9FG8 - chains B and C of the 5 polymer chains in the assembly; structure by electron microscopy, 2.90 A resolution.

== Chain B ==
Name: Gamma-aminobutyric acid receptor subunit beta-3
Organism: Homo sapiens
Reference sequence: P28472 (GBRB3_HUMAN), isoform P28472-2; residues -24 to 448 here correspond to UniProt positions 1-473 (UniProt number = residue number + 25)
Chain sequence (473 residues; row label = number of the first residue in the row; numbers below 1 keep their minus sign (Met-24 is residue -24)):
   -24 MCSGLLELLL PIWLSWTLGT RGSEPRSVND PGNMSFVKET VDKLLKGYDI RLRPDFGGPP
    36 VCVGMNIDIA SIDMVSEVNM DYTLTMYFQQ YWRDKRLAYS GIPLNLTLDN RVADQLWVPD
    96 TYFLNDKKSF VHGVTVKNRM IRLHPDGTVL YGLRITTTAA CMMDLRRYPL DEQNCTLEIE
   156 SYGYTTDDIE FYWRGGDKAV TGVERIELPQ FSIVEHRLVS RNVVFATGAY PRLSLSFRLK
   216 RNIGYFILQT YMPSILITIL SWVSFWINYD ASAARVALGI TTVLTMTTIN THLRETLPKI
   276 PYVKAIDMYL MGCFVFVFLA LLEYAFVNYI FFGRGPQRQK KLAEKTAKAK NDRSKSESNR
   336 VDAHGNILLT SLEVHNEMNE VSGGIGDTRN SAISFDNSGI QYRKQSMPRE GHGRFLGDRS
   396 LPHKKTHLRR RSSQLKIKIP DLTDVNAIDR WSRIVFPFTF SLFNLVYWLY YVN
Not modelled in the structure: -24 to 7, 314-413, 448
UniProt features mapped onto this chain:
  - binding site (benzamidine): Asp95 to Tyr97, Glu155 to Tyr157, Phe200
  - binding site (4-aminobutanoate): Tyr97, Glu155, Tyr157, Thr202
  - binding site (histamine): Tyr97, Ser156, Tyr157, Thr202
  - glycosylation (N-linked (GlcNAc...) asparagine): Asn8, Asn80, Asn149
Disulfide bonds: Cys136-Cys150
Covalent attachments: N-acetylglucosamine (NAG) linked to Asn80; glycan linked to Asn149
Residues lining bound ligands: gamma-amino-butanoic acid (ABU): Tyr97, Glu155, Ser156, Tyr157, Phe200, Thr202, Tyr205

== Chain C ==
Name: Gamma-aminobutyric acid receptor subunit gamma-2
Organism: Homo sapiens
Reference sequence: P18507 (GBRG2_HUMAN), isoform P18507-2; residues -38 to 436 here correspond to UniProt positions 1-475 (UniProt number = residue number + 39)
Chain sequence (495 residues; row label = number of the first residue in the row; numbers below 1 keep their minus sign (Met-38 is residue -38)):
   -38 MSSPNIWSTG SSVYSTPVFS QKMTVWILLL LSLYPGFTSQ KSDDDYEDYA SNKTWVLTPK
    22 VPEGDVTVIL NNLLEGYDNK LRPDIGVKPT LIHTDMYVNS IGPVNAINME YTIDIFFAQT
    82 WYDRRLKFNS TIKVLRLNSN MVGKIWIPDT FFRNSKKADA HWITTPNRML RIWNDGRVLY
   142 TLRLTIDAEC QLQLHNFPMD EHSCPLEFSS YGYPREEIVY QWKRSSVEVG DTRSWRLYQF
   202 SFVGLRNTTE VVKTTSGDYV VMSVYFDLSR RMGYFTIQTY IPCTLIVVLS WVSFWINKDA
   262 VPARTSLGIT TVLTMTTLST IARKSLPKVS YVTAMDLFVS VCFIFVFSAL VEYGTLHYFV
   322 SNRKPSKDKD KKKKNPLLRM FSFKAPTIDI RPRSATIQMN NATHLQERDE EYGYECLDGK
   382 DCASFFCCFE DCRTGAWRHG RIHIRIAKMD SYARIFFPTA FCLFNLVYWV SYLYLGGSGG
   442 SGGSGKTETS QVAPA
Not modelled in the structure: -38 to 24, 325-405, 438-456
Sequence notes: expression tag (437-456)
UniProt features mapped onto this chain:
  - region: Arg394 to Asp411 (Interaction with GABARAP)
  - glycosylation (N-linked (GlcNAc...) asparagine): Asn13, Asn90, Asn208
Disulfide bonds: Cys151-Cys165
Covalent attachments: N-acetylglucosamine (NAG) linked to Asn208

== Interface between chain B and chain C ==
Residue-residue contacts - 104 pairs, chain B then chain C:
  Asn8(B) - Gly47(C)  hydrogen bond (side chain-backbone)
  Asn8(B) - Val48(C)
  Met9(B) - Arg43(C)
  Met9(B) - Pro44(C)  hydrophobic
  Met9(B) - Ile46(C)  hydrophobic
  Met9(B) - Arg86(C)
  Val12(B) - Ile46(C)  hydrophobic
  Lys13(B) - Gly37(C)
  Lys13(B) - Asp39(C)  salt bridge
  Lys13(B) - Leu42(C)
  Asp17(B) - Lys41(C)  salt bridge
  Asp48(B) - Lys117(C)  salt bridge
  Met49(B) - Asn69(C)
  Tyr62(B) - Phe112(C)
  Tyr62(B) - Arg114(C)
  Tyr62(B) - Tyr172(C)  hydrophobic
  Gln64(B) - Thr216(C)
  Thr82(B) - Gly173(C)
  Thr82(B) - Tyr174(C)
  Thr82(B) - Glu178(C)  hydrogen bond
  Leu83(B) - Lys41(C)
  Leu83(B) - Leu42(C)  hydrophobic
  Leu83(B) - Tyr174(C)
  Asp84(B) - Asn40(C)
  Asp84(B) - Lys41(C)  hydrogen bond (backbone-backbone)
  Asp84(B) - Ile108(C)
  Asp84(B) - Tyr174(C)
  Arg86(B) - Asn40(C)
  Arg86(B) - Gly104(C)  hydrogen bond (side chain-backbone)
  Arg86(B) - Ile106(C)
  Val87(B) - Lys41(C)
  His107(B) - Ser116(C)
  His107(B) - Lys117(C)
  Val109(B) - Thr111(C)
  Val109(B) - Phe112(C)
  Val109(B) - Phe113(C)  hydrophobic
  Val109(B) - Ala119(C)  hydrophobic
  Val109(B) - Asp120(C)
  Val109(B) - Ala121(C)
  Val109(B) - Leu145(C)  hydrophobic
  Thr110(B) - Thr111(C)  hydrogen bond (side chain-backbone)
  Thr110(B) - Leu145(C)
  Val111(B) - Pro109(C)
  Val111(B) - Asp110(C)
  Val111(B) - Thr111(C)
  Asn113(B) - Phe112(C)
  Asn113(B) - Tyr172(C)
  Arg114(B) - Tyr172(C)
  Met115(B) - Tyr172(C)  hydrophobic
  Met115(B) - Gly173(C)
  Arg117(B) - Gly173(C)  hydrogen bond (side chain-backbone)
  Arg117(B) - Pro175(C)
  Arg117(B) - Ser217(C)  hydrogen bond (side chain-backbone)
  Arg117(B) - Tyr220(C)  hydrogen bond
  Gly127(B) - Tyr172(C)
  Leu128(B) - Tyr172(C)  hydrogen bond (backbone-side chain)
  Arg129(B) - Phe112(C)
  Arg129(B) - Phe113(C)  hydrogen bond (side chain-backbone)
  Arg129(B) - Arg114(C)
  Arg129(B) - Ser116(C)  hydrogen bond (side chain-backbone)
  Arg129(B) - Tyr172(C)  hydrogen bond (backbone-side chain)
  Pro184(B) - Met70(C)  hydrophobic
  Pro184(B) - Lys289(C)
  Pro184(B) - Val290(C)
  Gln185(B) - Lys289(C)
  Asn217(B) - Ser291(C)
  Gly219(B) - Ser291(C)
  Tyr220(B) - Arg284(C)
  Tyr220(B) - Lys289(C)
  Tyr220(B) - Val290(C)
  Tyr220(B) - Ser291(C)
  Leu223(B) - Arg284(C)
  Leu223(B) - Val293(C)  hydrophobic
  Leu223(B) - Asp297(C)
  Gln224(B) - Ser280(C)  hydrogen bond (side chain-backbone)
  Gln224(B) - Thr281(C)
  Gln224(B) - Arg284(C)
  Leu231(B) - Phe304(C)  hydrophobic
  Ile232(B) - Val273(C)  hydrophobic
  Leu235(B) - Val273(C)  hydrophobic
  Leu235(B) - Phe308(C)  hydrophobic
  Leu235(B) - Leu311(C)  hydrophobic
  Trp241(B) - His318(C)
  Trp241(B) - Tyr319(C)
  Trp241(B) - Asn323(C)  hydrogen bond (backbone-side chain)
  Ile242(B) - His318(C)
  Ile242(B) - Asn323(C)
  Asn243(B) - His318(C)  hydrogen bond (backbone-side chain)
  Asn243(B) - Asn323(C)  hydrogen bond
  Ala246(B) - Val262(C)  hydrophobic
  Ala248(B) - Pro263(C)  hydrophobic
  Ala249(B) - Val262(C)  hydrophobic
  Ala249(B) - Pro263(C)  hydrophobic
  Ala249(B) - Thr266(C)
  Ala252(B) - Ser267(C)
  Leu253(B) - Thr266(C)
  Leu253(B) - Ile270(C)  hydrophobic
  Thr256(B) - Ile270(C)
  Thr260(B) - Leu274(C)
  Ile264(B) - Thr277(C)
  His267(B) - Thr281(C)
  Thr271(B) - Lys289(C)  hydrogen bond
  Arg428(B) - Tyr319(C)
  Arg428(B) - Asn323(C)
Also at the interface, not in a pair above, chain B (66 interface residues in all): Val16, Leu20, Ser46, Leu79, Asn80, Gln90, Phe105, Leu125, Thr131, Glu182, Ile218, Met227, Pro228, Ile234, Val238, Thr257, Asn421
Also at the interface, not in a pair above, chain C (72 interface residues in all): Asp45, Phe78, Trp107, Asn115, Arg129, Leu143, Glu150, Gln152, Thr278, Pro288, Ser301, Val312, Gly315, Ser322

== Overview ==
Chain B and chain C form an interface of 66 and 72 residues respectively; the contacts include 17 hydrogen
bonds and 3 salt bridges. Polar pairs include Lys13(B)-Asp39(C), Asp17(B)-Lys41(C) and Asp48(B)-Lys117(C).
Ligands of chain B: gamma-amino-butanoic acid. N-acetylglucosamine is covalently linked to Asn80(B).
Chain B is Gamma-aminobutyric acid receptor subunit beta-3 and chain C is Gamma-aminobutyric acid receptor
subunit gamma-2, both from Homo sapiens; the structure, Cryo-EM structure of the full-length alpha1beta3gamma2
GABA(A) receptor in complex with GABA in the long-lived symmetric ..., was determined by electron microscopy.
